PDB entry 8CNS | X-ray diffraction, 1.36 A resolution | chain A

== Chain A ==
Protein: Hybrid cluster protein from Methanothermococcus thermolithotrophicus
From: Methanothermococcus thermolithotrophicus DSM 2095
Notes: EC 1.7.99.1
Chain sequence (548 residues; each row starts with the number of its first residue):
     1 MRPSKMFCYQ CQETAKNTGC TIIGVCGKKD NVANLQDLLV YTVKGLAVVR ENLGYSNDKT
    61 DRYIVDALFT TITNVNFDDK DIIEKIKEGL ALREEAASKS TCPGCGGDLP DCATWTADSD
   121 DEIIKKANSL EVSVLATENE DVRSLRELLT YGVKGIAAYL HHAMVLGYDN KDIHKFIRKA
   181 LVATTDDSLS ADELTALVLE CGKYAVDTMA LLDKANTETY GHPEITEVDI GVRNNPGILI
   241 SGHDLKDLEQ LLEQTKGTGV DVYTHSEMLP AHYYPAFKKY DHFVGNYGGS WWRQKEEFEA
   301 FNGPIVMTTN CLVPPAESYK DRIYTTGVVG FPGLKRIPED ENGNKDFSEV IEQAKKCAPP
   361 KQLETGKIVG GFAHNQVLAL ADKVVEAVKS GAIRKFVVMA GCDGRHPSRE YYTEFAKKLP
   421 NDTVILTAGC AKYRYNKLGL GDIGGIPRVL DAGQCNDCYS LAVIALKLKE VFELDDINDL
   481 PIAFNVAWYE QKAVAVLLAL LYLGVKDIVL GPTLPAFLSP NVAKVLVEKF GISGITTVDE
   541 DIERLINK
Modified residues: C402 (S-mercaptocysteine; CSS)
Bound ions: 4Fe-4S cluster Fe: C8, C11, C20, C26; Mg2+ near D79 (its only coordinating residue here); fe4-s3 cluster Fe: H243, E267, C311, C402, C430, C455; hybrid cluster Fe: H243, E267, C311, C402, C430, C455, E490
Residues lining bound ligands:
  - hydroxyamine (HOA), molecule 1: V49, N52, S100, L109
  - hydroxyamine (HOA), molecule 2: K179, L189, L197
  - hydroxyamine (HOA), molecule 3: S188, L189, E193
  - hydroxyamine (HOA), molecule 4: K246, E249, E253
  - PG5 (1-methoxy-2-[2-(2-methoxy-ethoxy]-ethane): T217, E218, T219, Y220, G221, H222, P275, A276
  - fe4-s3 cluster / hybrid cluster: H243, S266, E267, W291, N310, C311, G401, C402, D403, G429, C430, C455, Y489, E490, K492
  - 4Fe-4S cluster (SF4): M6, C8, Y9, Q10, C11, E13, T14, C20, G24, V25, C26, K28, T73
From the paper describing this entry:
  - hybrid cluster Fe coordination: C402, E490
  - post-translational modification sites: C402
  - conformationally variable residues (side-chain flip): C402, E490

== Summary ==
Bound to chain A: 4 copies of hydroxyamine, 4Fe-4S cluster, fe4-s3 cluster / hybrid cluster and compound PG5.
C8, C11, C20 and C26 coordinate a 4Fe-4S cluster Fe ion. From the paper: hybrid cluster Fe coordination by
C402 and E490; a modification site at C402.
Chain A is Hybrid cluster protein from Methanothermococcus thermolithotrophicus (Methanothermococcus
thermolithotrophicus DSM 2095); the structure, The Hybrid Cluster Protein from the thermophilic methanogen
Methanothermococcus thermolithotrophicus in a mixed redox state after ..., was determined by X-ray diffraction
(same publication as 8CNR).
